8QV2 - chains G and Sf of the 90 polymer chains in the assembly; structure by electron microscopy, 9.20 A resolution (very low resolution: no residue pairs are listed; an interface is given only as per-side residue counts).

Chain G:
Protein: Spindle pole body component
Source organism: Saccharomyces cerevisiae
UniProtKB: A0A8H4C290 (A0A8H4C290_YEASX); residues 1-823 here = UniProt positions 1-823
Sequence (823 residues; row label = number of the first residue in the row):
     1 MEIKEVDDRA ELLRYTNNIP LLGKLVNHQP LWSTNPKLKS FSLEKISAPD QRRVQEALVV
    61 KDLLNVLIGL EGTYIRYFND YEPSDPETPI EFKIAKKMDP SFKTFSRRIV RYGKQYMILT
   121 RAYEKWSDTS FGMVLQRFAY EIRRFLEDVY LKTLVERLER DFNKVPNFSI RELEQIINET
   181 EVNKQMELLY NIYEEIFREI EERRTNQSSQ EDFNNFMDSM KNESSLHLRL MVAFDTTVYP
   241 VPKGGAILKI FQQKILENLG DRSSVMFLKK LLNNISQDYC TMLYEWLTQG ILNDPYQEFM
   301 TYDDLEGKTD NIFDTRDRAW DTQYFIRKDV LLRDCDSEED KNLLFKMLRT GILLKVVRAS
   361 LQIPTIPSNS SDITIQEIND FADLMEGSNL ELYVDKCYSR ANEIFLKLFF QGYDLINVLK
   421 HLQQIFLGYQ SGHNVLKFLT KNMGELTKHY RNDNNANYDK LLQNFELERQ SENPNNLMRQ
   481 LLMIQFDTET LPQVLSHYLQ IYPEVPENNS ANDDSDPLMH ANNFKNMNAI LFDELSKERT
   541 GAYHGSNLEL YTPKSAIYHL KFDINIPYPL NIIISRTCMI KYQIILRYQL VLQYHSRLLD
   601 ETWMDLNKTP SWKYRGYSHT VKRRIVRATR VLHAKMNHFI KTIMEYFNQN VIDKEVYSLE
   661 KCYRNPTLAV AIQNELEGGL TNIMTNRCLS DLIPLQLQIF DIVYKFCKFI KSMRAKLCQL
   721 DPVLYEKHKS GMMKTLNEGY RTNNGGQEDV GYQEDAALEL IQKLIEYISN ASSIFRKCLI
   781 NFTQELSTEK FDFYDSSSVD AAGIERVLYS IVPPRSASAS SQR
Unresolved in the structure: 211-221, 307-317, 504-555, 723-752, 792-800, 815-823

Chain Sf:
Protein: Spindle pole body component 110
Source organism: Saccharomyces cerevisiae
UniProtKB: A0A8H8UNQ3 (A0A8H8UNQ3_YEASX); residues 1-944 here = UniProt positions 1-944
Sequence (944 residues; row label = number of the first residue in the row):
     1 MDEASHLPNG SLKNMEFTPV GFIKSKRNTT QTQVVSPTKV PNANNGDENE GPVKKRQRRS
    61 IDDTIDSTRL FSEASQFDDS FPEIKANIPP SPRSGNVDKS RKRNLIDDLK KDVPMSQPLK
   121 EQEVREHQMK KERFDRALES KLLGKRHITY ANSDISNKEL YINEIKSLKH EIKELRKEKN
   181 DTLNNYDTLE EETDDLKNRL QALEKELDAK NKIVNSRKVD DHSGCIEERE QMERKLAELE
   241 RKLKTVKDQV LELENNSDVQ SLKLRSKEDE LKNLMNELNE LKSNAEEKDT QLEFKKNELR
   301 KRTNELNELK IKSDEMDLQL KQKQNESKRL KDELNELETK FSENGSQSSA KENELKMLKN
   361 KIAELEEEIS TKNSQLIAKE GKLASLMAQL TQLESKLNQR DSQLGSREEE LKKTNDKLQK
   421 DIRIAREETV SKDERIIDLQ KKVKQLENDL FVIKKTHSES KTITDNELES KDKLIKILEN
   481 DLKVAQEKYS KMEKELKERE FNYKISESKL EDEKTTLNEK ISNLAAENSQ LKNKIEDNST
   541 ATHHMKENYE KQLESLRKDI EEYKESAKDS EDKIEELKIR IAENSAKVSE KRSKDIKQKD
   601 EQISDLTQNL KLQEDEISSL KSIIDRYKKD FNQLKSEQSN IQHDLNLQIL NLENKLIESE
   661 DELKSLRDSQ KIEIENWKRK YNNLSLENDR LLTEKESASD KEREISILNR KLDEMDKEKW
   721 NLQESKEKYK RELQKVITAN DRLRREKEEL NENSNNIRIM EDKMTRIKKN YLSEITSLQE
   781 ENRRLEERLI LNERRKDNDS TMQLNDIISY YKLKYHSEVR HNNDLKVIND YLNKVLALGT
   841 RRLRLDTRKG EHSLNISLPD DDELDRDYYN SHVYTRYHDY EYPLRFNLNR RGPYFERRLS
   901 FKTVALLVLA CVRMKRIAFY RRSDDNRLRI LRDRIESSSG RISW
Unresolved in the structure: 1-120, 207-944

Chain G / chain Sf interface:
At this resolution (9 A) residue pairs are not listed: 41 residues of chain G and 38 of chain Sf lie at the interface.

Summary:
41 residues of chain G and 38 residues of chain Sf are in contact.
Here chain G is Spindle pole body component and chain Sf is Spindle pole body component 110, both from
Saccharomyces cerevisiae. Entry 8QV2 (Structure of the native y-Tubulin Ring Complex (yTuRC) capping
microtubule minus ends at the spindle pole ...) was determined by electron microscopy, deposited together with
8QV0, 8QV3 and 8QRY.
